PDB entry 9GEF | X-ray diffraction, 2.62 A resolution | chains A and E of the 6 polymer chains in the assembly

== Chain A ==
Protein: DNA topoisomerase (ATP-hydrolyzing), DNA topoisomerase 4
Source organism: Streptococcus pneumoniae
Notes: EC 5.6.2.2
Chain sequence (723 residues; row label = number of the first residue in the row; note: 352 numbers in that range are skipped by the numbering (no residue carries them; nothing is unmodelled there)):
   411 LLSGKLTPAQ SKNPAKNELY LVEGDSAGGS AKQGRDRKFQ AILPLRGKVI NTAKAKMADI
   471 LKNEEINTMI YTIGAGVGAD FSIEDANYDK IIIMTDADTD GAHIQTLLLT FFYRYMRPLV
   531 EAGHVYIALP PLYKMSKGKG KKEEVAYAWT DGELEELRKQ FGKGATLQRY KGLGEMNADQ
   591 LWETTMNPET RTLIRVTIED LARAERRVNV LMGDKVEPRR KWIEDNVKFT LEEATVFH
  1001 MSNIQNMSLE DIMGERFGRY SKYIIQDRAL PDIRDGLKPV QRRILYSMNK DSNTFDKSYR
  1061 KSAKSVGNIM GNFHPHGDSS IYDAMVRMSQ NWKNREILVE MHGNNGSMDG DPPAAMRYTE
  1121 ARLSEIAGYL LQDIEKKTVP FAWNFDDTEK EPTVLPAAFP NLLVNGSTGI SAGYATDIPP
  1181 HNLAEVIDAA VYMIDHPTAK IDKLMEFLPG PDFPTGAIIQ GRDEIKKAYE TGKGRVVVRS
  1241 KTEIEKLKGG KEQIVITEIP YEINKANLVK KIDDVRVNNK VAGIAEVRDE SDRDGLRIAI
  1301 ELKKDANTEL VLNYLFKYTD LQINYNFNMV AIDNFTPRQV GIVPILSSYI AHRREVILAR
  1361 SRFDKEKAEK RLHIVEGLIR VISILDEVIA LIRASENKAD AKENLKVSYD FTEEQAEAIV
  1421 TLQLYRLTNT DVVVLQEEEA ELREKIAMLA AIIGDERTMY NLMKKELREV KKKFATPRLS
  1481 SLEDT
Metal / ion sites: Mg2+: Asp506, Asp508; K+ site 1: Asn587 (shared with 3 residues of chain B); K+ site 2: Met1101, Gly1103, Asn1105 (shared with 1 residue of chain B); K+ site 3: Phe1316, Lys1317, Thr1319, Gln1322
Ligand contacts: delafloxacin (TE9): Leu412, Gly434, Asp435, Leu455, Arg456, Gly457, Ser1079

== Chain E ==
Molecule: 7-nt DNA strand
Sequence (7 nucleotides; each row starts with the number of its first residue):
     9 TGTGGAT

== Chain A / chain E interface ==
Pairs across the interface (26):
  Glu433(A) with DT15(E), phosphate contact
  Gly457(A) with DT15(E), base contact
  Lys458(A) with DT15(E), hydrogen bond to the base
  Asp510(A) with DA14(E), phosphate contact; DT15(E), sugar contact
  Arg1028(A) with DG13(E), phosphate contact; DA14(E), hydrogen bond to the phosphate
  Lys1038(A) with DG12(E), phosphate contact; DG13(E), salt bridge to the phosphate
  Val1040(A) with DG13(E), sugar contact; DA14(E), phosphate contact
  Gln1041(A) with DG13(E), phosphate contact
  His1074(A) with DA14(E), salt bridge to the phosphate
  His1076(A) with DA14(E), hydrogen bond to the phosphate; DT15(E), salt bridge to the phosphate
  Gly1077(A) with DT15(E), hydrogen bond to the phosphate
  Ser1080(A) with DA14(E), base contact; DT15(E), base contact
  Ala1084(A) with DG13(E), phosphate contact
  Arg1087(A) with DG12(E), salt bridge to the phosphate; DG13(E), phosphate contact
  Lys1093(A) with DG12(E), salt bridge to the phosphate
  Thr1168(A) with DG12(E), sugar contact
  Ile1170(A) with DT11(E), base contact; DG12(E), base contact
  Glu1262(A) with DT11(E), phosphate contact
Other interface residues (no listed pair), chain A (20 interface residues in all): Asp1027, Pro1075

== Overview ==
The interface between chain A and chain E involves 20 residues on one side and 5 on the other; the contacts
include 4 hydrogen bonds and 5 salt bridges. Polar pairs include Lys458(A)-DT15(E), Arg1028(A)-DA14(E) and
His1076(A)-DA14(E). Chain A binds delafloxacin.
Here chain A is DNA topoisomerase (ATP-hydrolyzing), DNA topoisomerase 4 (Streptococcus pneumoniae) and chain
E is a 7-nt DNA strand. Entry 9GEF (Experimental localization of metal-binding sites reveals the role of metal
ions in the delafloxacin-stabilized Streptococcus pneumoniae ...) was determined by X-ray diffraction.
